PDB entry 7K5Q | X-ray diffraction, 2.00 A resolution | chains T and A of the 3 polymer chains in the assembly

# Chain T
Molecule: 16-nt DNA strand
Sequence (16 nucleotides; numbered 1 to 16; the number before each row is that of its first residue):
     1 GACGTACGTG ATCGCA
Disordered / not traced: 1-3

# Chain A
Protein: DNA polymerase I
From: Geobacillus stearothermophilus
Notes: EC 2.7.7.7
UniProt: E1C9K5 (E1C9K5_GEOSE); residues 297-876 here correspond to UniProt positions 1-580 (UniProt number = residue number - 296)
Amino-acid sequence (580 residues; row label = number of the first residue in the row):
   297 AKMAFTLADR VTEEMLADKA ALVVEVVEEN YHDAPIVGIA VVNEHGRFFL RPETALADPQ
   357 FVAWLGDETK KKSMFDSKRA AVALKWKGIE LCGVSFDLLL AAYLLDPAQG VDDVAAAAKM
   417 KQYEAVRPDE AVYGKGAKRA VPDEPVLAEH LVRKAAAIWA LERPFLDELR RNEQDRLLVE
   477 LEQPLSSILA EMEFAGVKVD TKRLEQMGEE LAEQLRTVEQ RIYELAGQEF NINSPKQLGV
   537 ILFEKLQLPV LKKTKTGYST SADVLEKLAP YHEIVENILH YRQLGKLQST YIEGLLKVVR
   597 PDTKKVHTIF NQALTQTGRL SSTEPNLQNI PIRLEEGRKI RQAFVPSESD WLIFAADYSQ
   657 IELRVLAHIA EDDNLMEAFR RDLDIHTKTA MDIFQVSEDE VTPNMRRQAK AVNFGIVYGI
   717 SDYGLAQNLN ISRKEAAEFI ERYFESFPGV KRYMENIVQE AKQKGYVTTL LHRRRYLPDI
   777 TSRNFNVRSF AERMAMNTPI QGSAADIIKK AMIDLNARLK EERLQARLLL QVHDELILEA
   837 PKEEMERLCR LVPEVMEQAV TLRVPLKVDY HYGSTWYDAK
Disordered / not traced: 297-299
Differences from the reference sequence: variant Thr550 (Ser254 in E1C9K5)
Reported in the primary citation:
  - binding site for the 16-nt DNA strand (chain T): Tyr719
  - mutagenesis - Y714S/Y719S: decreased catalytic activity (primer-extension assay)

# Interface between chain T and chain A
Contacting residue pairs - 38 pairs, chain T then chain A:
  DG4(T) with Tyr719(A), base contact; Asn782(A), hydrogen bond to the base
  DT5(T) with Tyr714(A), sugar contact; Gly715(A), sugar contact; Ile716(A), base contact; Phe786(A), phosphate contact; Arg789(A), salt bridge to the phosphate; Met790(A), phosphate contact
  DA6(T) with Thr611(A), phosphate contact; Gln612(A), phosphate contact; Thr613(A), sugar contact; Arg771(A), salt bridge to the phosphate; Phe786(A), phosphate contact; Met790(A), phosphate contact
  DC7(T) with Leu610(A), phosphate contact; Thr611(A), phosphate contact; Gln612(A), phosphate contact; Ser617(A), phosphate contact
  DG8(T) with Lys582(A), base contact; Leu610(A), phosphate contact; Ser617(A), hydrogen bond to the phosphate; Ser618(A), sugar contact; Thr619(A), phosphate contact; Asn622(A), hydrogen bond to the sugar; Asn625(A), base contact
  DT9(T) with Thr619(A), phosphate contact; Glu620(A), hydrogen bond to the phosphate
  DG10(T) with Ser585(A), phosphate contact; Thr586(A), sugar contact; Gly590(A), phosphate contact
  DA11(T) with Asn529(A), phosphate contact; Ser585(A), phosphate contact
  DT12(T) with Asn527(A), hydrogen bond to the phosphate; Asn529(A), sugar contact; Ser530(A), phosphate contact
  DC13(T) with Ser530(A), hydrogen bond to the phosphate; Lys532(A), salt bridge to the phosphate; Gln533(A), hydrogen bond to the phosphate
Interface residues without a listed pair, chain A (31 interface residues in all): Glu589, Ser717, Asn793

# In short
The interface between chain T and chain A involves 10 residues on one side and 31 on the other, with 7
hydrogen bonds and 3 salt bridges. Polar contacts include DG4(T)-Asn782(A), DG8(T)-Asn622(A) and
DG8(T)-Ser617(A). The paper reports a binding site for the 16-nt DNA strand (chain T) at Tyr719(A);
Y714S/Y719S of chain A reduce catalytic activity (primer-extension assay).
Here chain T is a 16-nt DNA strand and chain A is DNA polymerase I (Geobacillus stearothermophilus). Entry
7K5Q (Bst DNA polymerase I time-resolved structure, 8 min post dATP addition) was determined by X-ray
diffraction, deposited together with 7K5O, 7K5P, 7K5R, 7K5S, 7K5T and 7K5U.
